Entry 8AD7 (X-ray diffraction, 2.33 A resolution); this record covers chains A and B.

== Chain A (and B) ==
Molecule: Tryptophan 6-halogenase
From: Streptomyces albogriseolus
Notes: chain B of this document is another copy of the same molecule, construct and numbering; everything in this record applies to it too
UniProtKB: A1E280 (A1E280_STRAO); residue numbers follow UniProt; this construct covers 2-531
Chain sequence (534 residues; numbered -2 to 531; the number before each row is that of its first residue; numbers below 1 keep their minus sign (Gly-2 is residue -2)):
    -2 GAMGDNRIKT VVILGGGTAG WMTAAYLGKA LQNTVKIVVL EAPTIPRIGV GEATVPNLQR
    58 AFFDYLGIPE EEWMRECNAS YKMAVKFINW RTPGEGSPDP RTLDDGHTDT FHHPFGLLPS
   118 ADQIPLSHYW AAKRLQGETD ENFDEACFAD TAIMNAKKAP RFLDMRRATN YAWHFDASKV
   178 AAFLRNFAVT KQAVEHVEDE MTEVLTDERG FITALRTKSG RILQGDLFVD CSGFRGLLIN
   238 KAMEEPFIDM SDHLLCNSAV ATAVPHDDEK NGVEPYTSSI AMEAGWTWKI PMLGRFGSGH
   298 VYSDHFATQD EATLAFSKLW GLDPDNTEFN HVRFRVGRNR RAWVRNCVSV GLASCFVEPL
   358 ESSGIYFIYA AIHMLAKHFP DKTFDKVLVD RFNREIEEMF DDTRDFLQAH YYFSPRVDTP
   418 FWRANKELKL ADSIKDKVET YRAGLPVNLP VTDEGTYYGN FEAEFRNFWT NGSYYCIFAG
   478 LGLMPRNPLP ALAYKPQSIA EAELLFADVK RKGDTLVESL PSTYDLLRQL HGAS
Disordered / not traced: -2 to 1, 530-531 (chain B: -2 to 0, 453-456, 530-531)
Differences from the reference sequence: expression tag (-2 to 1)
Swiss-Prot annotation at these positions:
  - active site: Lys79
  - binding site (FAD): Gly13, Thr15, Ala16, Ala39, Ile42, Ile45, Val47, Ala50, Met198, Leu349, Ile362
  - binding site (L-tryptophan): Pro111, Tyr454, Tyr455, Glu461, Phe465
  - binding site (chloride): Ser360, Gly361
  - site: Glu358 (Important for activity)
  - mutagenesis: Val52 (V52I: In Thal-RebH5; regioselectivity of chlorination and bromination is almost completely switched from C6 to C7; when associated with I-82; T-360; S-469 and N-470), Lys79 (K79T: Loss of halogenase activity), Val82 (V82I: In Thal-RebH5; regioselectivity of chlorination and bromination is almost completely switched from C6 to C7; when associated with I-52; T-360; S-469 and N-470), Ser360 (S360T: In Thal-RebH5; regioselectivity of chlorination and bromination is almost completely switched from C6 to C7; when associated with I-52; I-82; S-469 and N-470), Gly469 (G469S: In Thal-RebH5; regioselectivity of chlorination and bromination is almost completely switched from C6 to C7; when associated with I-52; I-82; T-360 and N-470), Ser470 (S470N: In Thal-RebH5; regioselectivity of chlorination and bromination is almost completely switched from C6 to C7; when associated with I-52; I-82; T-360 and S-469)
Residues lining bound ligands: D-tryptophan (DTR): Val52, Pro53, Lys79, Val82, His110, Pro111, Phe112, Gly113, Glu358, Ser359, Tyr454, Tyr455, Glu461, Phe465, Trp466, Ser470
Reported in the primary citation:
  - catalytic residues: Lys79
  - binding site for D-tryptophan: Lys79, Tyr454
  - conformationally variable residues (side-chain flip): His110, Phe465

== Interface between chain A and chain B ==
Residue-residue contacts - 85 pairs, chain A then chain B:
  Arg4(A) - Ala490(B)  hydrogen bond (side chain-backbone)
  Arg4(A) - Tyr491(B)
  Ile5(A) - Tyr491(B)  hydrogen bond (backbone-side chain)
  Ala27(A) - Lys492(B)  hydrogen bond (backbone-side chain)
  Leu28(A) - Tyr491(B)
  Gln29(A) - Asp119(B)
  Gln29(A) - Tyr491(B)
  Gln29(A) - Lys492(B)
  Gln29(A) - Pro493(B)
  Gln29(A) - Gln494(B)  hydrogen bond (side chain-backbone)
  Gln29(A) - Ser495(B)  hydrogen bond
  Thr31(A) - Tyr491(B)  hydrogen bond (side chain-backbone)
  Thr31(A) - Pro493(B)
  Val32(A) - Tyr491(B)  hydrophobic
  Tyr62(A) - Asp119(B)
  Asp119(A) - Gln29(B)
  Asp119(A) - Tyr62(B)  hydrogen bond
  Gln120(A) - Tyr62(B)
  Gln120(A) - His370(B)  hydrogen bond
  Gln120(A) - Glu459(B)
  His370(A) - Gln120(B)  hydrogen bond
  Ala373(A) - Ala488(B)
  Lys374(A) - Leu446(B)
  Lys374(A) - Leu486(B)
  His375(A) - Leu442(B)
  Phe376(A) - Pro487(B)
  Phe376(A) - Ala488(B)
  Phe376(A) - Tyr491(B)  hydrophobic
  Pro377(A) - Tyr491(B)  hydrogen bond (backbone-side chain)
  Asp378(A) - Tyr491(B)
  Asp382(A) - Ala440(B)
  Asp382(A) - Arg483(B)  salt bridge
  Val384(A) - Glu436(B)
  Val384(A) - Ala440(B)  hydrophobic
  Leu385(A) - Ala440(B)
  Leu385(A) - Pro487(B)  hydrophobic
  Arg388(A) - Asp433(B)  salt bridge
  Arg388(A) - Glu436(B)  salt bridge
  Arg388(A) - Thr437(B)  hydrogen bond
  Arg388(A) - Leu442(B)
  Arg391(A) - Asp433(B)  salt bridge
  Asp433(A) - Arg388(B)  salt bridge
  Asp433(A) - Arg391(B)  salt bridge
  Glu436(A) - Val384(B)
  Glu436(A) - Arg388(B)  salt bridge
  Thr437(A) - Arg388(B)  hydrogen bond
  Ala440(A) - Asp382(B)
  Ala440(A) - Val384(B)  hydrophobic
  Ala440(A) - Leu385(B)
  Leu442(A) - His375(B)
  Leu442(A) - Leu385(B)  hydrophobic
  Leu442(A) - Arg388(B)
  Pro443(A) - Lys374(B)
  Leu446(A) - Glu459(B)
  Val448(A) - Asn457(B)  hydrogen bond (backbone-side chain)
  Val448(A) - Glu459(B)
  Val448(A) - Ala460(B)
  Val448(A) - Arg463(B)
  Thr449(A) - Val448(B)
  Thr453(A) - Val448(B)
  Asn457(A) - Val448(B)
  Ala460(A) - Val448(B)  hydrophobic
  Arg483(A) - Asp382(B)  salt bridge
  Leu486(A) - Lys374(B)
  Pro487(A) - Phe376(B)
  Pro487(A) - Leu385(B)  hydrophobic
  Ala488(A) - Ala373(B)
  Ala488(A) - Phe376(B)
  Ala490(A) - Arg4(B)  hydrogen bond (backbone-side chain)
  Tyr491(A) - Arg4(B)
  Tyr491(A) - Ile5(B)  hydrogen bond (side chain-backbone)
  Tyr491(A) - Leu28(B)
  Tyr491(A) - Gln29(B)
  Tyr491(A) - Thr31(B)  hydrogen bond (backbone-side chain)
  Tyr491(A) - Val32(B)  hydrophobic
  Tyr491(A) - Phe376(B)
  Tyr491(A) - Pro377(B)  hydrogen bond (side chain-backbone)
  Tyr491(A) - Asp378(B)
  Lys492(A) - Ala27(B)  hydrogen bond (side chain-backbone)
  Lys492(A) - Gln29(B)
  Lys492(A) - Tyr62(B)
  Pro493(A) - Gln29(B)
  Pro493(A) - Thr31(B)
  Gln494(A) - Gln29(B)  hydrogen bond (backbone-side chain)
  Ser495(A) - Gln29(B)  hydrogen bond
Other interface residues (no listed pair), chain A (45 interface residues in all): Glu459
Other interface residues (no listed pair), chain B (46 interface residues in all): Tyr23, Pro443, Pro447

== In short ==
45 residues of chain A and 46 residues of chain B are in contact, with 20 hydrogen bonds and 8 salt bridges.
Polar pairs include Asp382(A)-Arg483(B), Arg388(A)-Asp433(B) and Arg388(A)-Glu436(B). Bound to chain A:
D-tryptophan. The paper reports the catalytic residue Lys79(A); a binding site for D-tryptophan at Lys79(A)
and Tyr454(A).
Both chains are Tryptophan 6-halogenase (Streptomyces albogriseolus). Entry 8AD7 (Flavin-dependent tryptophan
6-halogenase Thal in complex with D-Trp) was determined by X-ray diffraction (same publication as 8AD8).
